Entry 6F6N (X-ray diffraction, 2.15 A resolution); this record covers chains A and B.

# Chain A
Molecule: Envelope glycoprotein, GP1
Source organism: Zaire ebolavirus (strain Mayinga-76)
UniProtKB: Q05320 (VGP_EBOZM); the construct has insertions or renumbered stretches relative to UniProt, so the offset changes along the chain: 32-311 = UniProt 32-311; 433-470 = UniProt 464-501
Chain sequence (330 residues; each row starts with the number of its first residue; note: 120 numbers in that range are skipped by the numbering (no residue carries them; nothing is unmodelled there); X marks 7 residues of unknown identity (built as UNK)):
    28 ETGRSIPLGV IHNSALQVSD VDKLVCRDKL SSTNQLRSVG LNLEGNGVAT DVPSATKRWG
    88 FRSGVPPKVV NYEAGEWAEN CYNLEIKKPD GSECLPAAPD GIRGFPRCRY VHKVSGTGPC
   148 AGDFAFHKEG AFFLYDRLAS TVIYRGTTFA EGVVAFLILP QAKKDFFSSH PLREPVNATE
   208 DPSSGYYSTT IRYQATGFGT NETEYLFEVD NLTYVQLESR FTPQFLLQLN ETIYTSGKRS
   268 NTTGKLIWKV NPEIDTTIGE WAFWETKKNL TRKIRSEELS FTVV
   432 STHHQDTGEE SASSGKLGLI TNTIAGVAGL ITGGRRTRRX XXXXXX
Unresolved in the structure: 28-31, 190-211, 285-287, 294-302, 432-470
Construct notes: expression tag (28-31); engineered mutation Ala-42 (Thr in Q05320)
Disulfide bonds: Cys-108/Cys-135, Cys-121/Cys-147
Covalent attachments: N-acetylglucosamine (NAG) linked to Asn-228, Asn-238, Asn-257, Asn-268
Small-molecule neighbours: Sertraline (SRE; (1S,4S)-4-(3,4-dichlorophenyl)-N-methyl-1,2,3,4-tetrahydronaphthalen-1-amine): Ile-38, Arg-64, Ser-65, Val-66, Ala-101, Leu-184, Leu-186
Swiss-Prot annotation at these positions:
  - site: Leu-57 (Involved in receptor recognition and/or post-binding events), Leu-63 (Involved in receptor recognition and/or post-binding events), Arg-64 (Involved in receptor recognition and/or post-binding events), Phe-88 (Involved in receptor recognition and/or post-binding events), Lys-95 (Involved in receptor recognition and/or post-binding events), Ile-170 (Involved in receptor recognition and/or post-binding events), Arg-470 (Cleavage)
  - glycosylation (N-linked (GlcNAc...) asparagine): Asn-40, Asn-204, Asn-228, Asn-238, Asn-257, Asn-268, Asn-296
Reported in the primary citation:
  - binding site for Sertraline: Ile-38, Arg-64, Val-66, Ala-101, Leu-186

# Chain B
Molecule: Envelope glycoprotein
Source organism: Ebola virus
UniProtKB: A0A0U3BWW0 (A0A0U3BWW0_9MONO); residue numbers follow UniProt; this construct covers 502-632
Chain sequence (168 residues; each row starts with the number of its first residue):
   502 EAIVNAQPKC NPNLHYWTTQ DEGAAIGLAW IPYFGPAAEG IYIEGLMHNQ DGLICGLRQL
   562 ANETTQALQL FLRATTELRT FSILNRKAID FLLQRWGGTC HILGPDCCIE PADWTKNITD
   622 KIDQIIHDFV DGSGYIPEAP RDGQAYVRKD GEWVLLSTFL GTHHHHHH
Unresolved in the structure: 633-669
Construct notes: engineered mutation Ala-613 (His in A0A0U3BWW0); expression tag (633-669)
Disulfide bonds: Cys-511/Cys-556, Cys-601/Cys-608
Covalent attachments: N-acetylglucosamine (NAG) linked to Asn-563
Small-molecule neighbours: Sertraline (SRE; (1S,4S)-4-(3,4-dichlorophenyl)-N-methyl-1,2,3,4-tetrahydronaphthalen-1-amine): Leu-515, Tyr-517, Met-548, Leu-554, Ile-555, Leu-558
Reported in the primary citation:
  - binding site for Sertraline: Tyr-517, Met-548, Leu-558

# Chain A / chain B interface
Disulfides between the chains: Cys-53(A)/Cys-609(B)
Contacting residue pairs (112; chain A residue first):
  Ser-32(A) / Ala-568(B)
  Ile-33(A) / Ala-568(B)  hydrophobic
  Ile-33(A) / Phe-572(B)  hydrophobic
  Ile-33(A) / Lys-588(B)  hydrogen bond (backbone-side chain)
  Pro-34(A) / Thr-565(B)
  Leu-35(A) / Lys-588(B)
  Gly-36(A) / Leu-561(B)
  Ile-38(A) / Leu-554(B)  hydrophobic
  Ser-41(A) / Asp-552(B)
  Leu-43(A) / Ile-504(B)
  Leu-43(A) / Leu-554(B)
  Leu-43(A) / Gly-557(B)
  Leu-43(A) / Leu-558(B)
  Gln-44(A) / Glu-502(B)
  Gln-44(A) / Ile-504(B)
  Val-45(A) / Glu-502(B)  hydrogen bond (backbone-backbone)
  Val-45(A) / Ile-504(B)
  Asp-47(A) / Lys-588(B)  salt bridge
  Val-48(A) / Lys-588(B)
  Val-48(A) / Asp-591(B)
  Val-48(A) / Phe-592(B)
  Asp-49(A) / Gln-595(B)
  Leu-51(A) / Phe-592(B)  hydrophobic
  Leu-51(A) / Arg-596(B)
  Val-52(A) / Arg-596(B)  hydrogen bond (backbone-side chain)
  Cys-53(A) / Arg-596(B)
  Cys-53(A) / Cys-608(B)
  Cys-53(A) / Cys-609(B)  disulfide
  Asp-55(A) / Arg-596(B)  hydrogen bond (backbone-side chain)
  Leu-57(A) / Phe-592(B)  hydrophobic
  Leu-63(A) / Leu-585(B)
  Leu-63(A) / Ala-589(B)  hydrophobic
  Arg-64(A) / Leu-585(B)
  Ser-65(A) / Leu-585(B)
  Leu-68(A) / Leu-515(B)  hydrophobic
  Leu-68(A) / Leu-558(B)  hydrophobic
  Leu-68(A) / Ala-562(B)  hydrophobic
  Gly-72(A) / Lys-510(B)
  Gly-72(A) / Cys-511(B)
  Gly-72(A) / Asn-512(B)  hydrogen bond (backbone-backbone)
  Gly-72(A) / Arg-559(B)
  Asn-73(A) / Gln-508(B)
  Asn-73(A) / Pro-509(B)
  Asn-73(A) / Lys-510(B)  hydrogen bond (backbone-backbone)
  Asn-73(A) / Arg-559(B)
  Gly-74(A) / Lys-510(B)
  Lys-95(A) / Leu-573(B)  hydrogen bond (side chain-backbone)
  Lys-95(A) / Arg-574(B)
  Lys-95(A) / Thr-576(B)  hydrogen bond (side chain-backbone)
  Lys-95(A) / Glu-578(B)
  Val-96(A) / Leu-579(B)  hydrogen bond (backbone-backbone)
  Val-96(A) / Arg-580(B)
  Val-96(A) / Thr-581(B)  hydrogen bond (backbone-backbone)
  Val-97(A) / Thr-581(B)
  Val-97(A) / Ile-584(B)  hydrophobic
  Asn-98(A) / Thr-581(B)  hydrogen bond (backbone-backbone)
  Asn-98(A) / Phe-582(B)
  Tyr-99(A) / Trp-518(B)
  Glu-100(A) / Thr-519(B)  hydrogen bond (backbone-side chain)
  Ala-101(A) / Trp-518(B)
  Ala-101(A) / Thr-519(B)
  Gly-102(A) / Tyr-517(B)
  Gly-102(A) / Trp-518(B)  hydrogen bond (backbone-backbone)
  Glu-103(A) / Leu-515(B)
  Glu-103(A) / His-516(B)
  Glu-103(A) / Trp-518(B)  hydrogen bond (backbone-side chain)
  Glu-103(A) / Arg-559(B)  salt bridge
  Trp-104(A) / His-516(B)  hydrogen bond (backbone-backbone)
  Trp-104(A) / Tyr-517(B)  hydrogen bond (side chain-backbone)
  Trp-104(A) / Trp-518(B)
  Trp-104(A) / Glu-545(B)
  Pro-126(A) / Arg-580(B)
  Asp-127(A) / Arg-580(B)  hydrogen bond (backbone-side chain)
  Ile-129(A) / Arg-580(B)
  Phe-132(A) / Trp-518(B)
  Pro-133(A) / Trp-518(B)
  Pro-133(A) / Tyr-543(B)
  Arg-134(A) / Trp-518(B)
  Arg-134(A) / Tyr-543(B)
  Gly-157(A) / Thr-566(B)
  Gly-157(A) / Gln-570(B)  hydrogen bond (backbone-side chain)
  Ala-158(A) / Gln-570(B)
  Phe-159(A) / Thr-566(B)
  Phe-159(A) / Leu-569(B)  hydrophobic
  Phe-159(A) / Gln-570(B)
  Phe-159(A) / Leu-573(B)  hydrophobic
  Asp-163(A) / Tyr-543(B)  hydrogen bond
  Arg-164(A) / Trp-518(B)
  Arg-164(A) / Thr-520(B)
  Arg-164(A) / Ile-542(B)
  Arg-164(A) / Tyr-543(B)
  Leu-165(A) / Phe-582(B)  hydrophobic
  Thr-168(A) / Gln-570(B)
  Val-180(A) / Ala-562(B)
  Val-180(A) / Asn-563(B)
  Val-180(A) / Thr-566(B)
  Val-181(A) / Ala-562(B)
  Val-181(A) / Thr-565(B)
  Val-181(A) / Leu-569(B)  hydrophobic
  Ala-182(A) / Leu-558(B)  hydrophobic
  Ala-182(A) / Leu-561(B)  hydrophobic
  Ala-182(A) / Ala-562(B)  hydrophobic
  Phe-183(A) / Leu-561(B)
  Phe-183(A) / Thr-565(B)
  Phe-183(A) / Ile-584(B)  hydrophobic
  Phe-183(A) / Leu-585(B)  hydrophobic
  Leu-184(A) / Leu-558(B)  hydrophobic
  Leu-184(A) / Leu-561(B)  hydrophobic
  Trp-291(A) / Cys-511(B)
  Trp-291(A) / Asn-512(B)
  Trp-291(A) / Pro-513(B)
  Glu-292(A) / Lys-510(B)  salt bridge
Also at the interface, not in a pair above, chain A (62 interface residues in all): Ala-42, Thr-60, Asn-69, Gly-128, Arg-130, Ala-289, Phe-290
Also at the interface, not in a pair above, chain B (55 interface residues in all): Ala-503, Asn-514, Ala-539, Glu-540, Asn-586, Pro-606

# Summary
62 residues of chain A and 55 residues of chain B are in contact; the contacts include 1 disulfide bond, 19
hydrogen bonds and 3 salt bridges. Among the polar pairs are Asp-47(A)/Lys-588(B), Glu-103(A)/Arg-559(B) and
Glu-292(A)/Lys-510(B). From the paper: a binding site for Sertraline at Ile-38(A), Arg-64(A) and Tyr-517(B)
among others.
Here chain A is Envelope glycoprotein, GP1 (Zaire ebolavirus (strain Mayinga-76)) and chain B is Envelope
glycoprotein (Ebola virus). Entry 6F6N (Crystal structure of ebolavirus glycoprotein in complex with
sertraline) was determined by X-ray diffraction (same publication as 6F5U, 6F6I and 6F6S).
